Entry 2G9H (X-ray diffraction, 2.00 A resolution); this record covers chains A and C of the 4 polymer chains in the assembly.

[Chain A]
Molecule: HLA class II histocompatibility antigen, DR alpha chain
Organism: Homo sapiens
UniProtKB: P01903 (2DRA_HUMAN); residues 1-182 here correspond to UniProt positions 26-207 (UniProt number = residue number + 25)
Amino-acid sequence (182 residues; row label = number of the first residue in the row):
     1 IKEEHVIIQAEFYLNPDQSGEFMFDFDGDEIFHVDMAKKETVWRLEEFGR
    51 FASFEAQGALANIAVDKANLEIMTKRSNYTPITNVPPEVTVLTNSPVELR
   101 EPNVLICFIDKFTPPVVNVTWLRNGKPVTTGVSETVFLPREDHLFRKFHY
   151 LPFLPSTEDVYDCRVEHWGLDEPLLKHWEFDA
Disordered / not traced: 1-3, 182
UniProt features mapped onto this chain:
  - region: Glu179 to Ala182 (Connecting peptide)
  - site: Gln9 (Self- and pathogen-derived peptide antigen), Gly49 (Self-peptide antigen), Phe51 (Self- and pathogen-derived peptide antigen), Ala52 (Self-peptide antigen), Ser53 (Self- and pathogen-derived peptide antigen), Glu55 (Pathogen-derived peptide antigen), Asn62 (Self- and pathogen-derived peptide antigen), Asn69 (Pathogen-derived peptide antigen), Arg76 (Self- and pathogen-derived peptide antigen)
  - glycosylation (N-linked (GlcNAc...) asparagine): Asn78, Asn118
Disulfide bonds: Cys107-Cys163

[Chain C]
Molecule: Hemagglutinin
Notes: fragment: peptide, 306-318 residues
UniProtKB: P04664 (HEMA_IAEN6); numbering as in UniProt (aligned over 306-318)
Amino-acid sequence (13 residues; numbered 306 to 318; the number before each row is that of its first residue):
   306 PKYVKQNTLKLAT

[Interface between chain A and chain C]
Contacting residue pairs (31; chain A residue first):
  Gln9(A) - Lys310(C)
  Gln9(A) - Gln311(C)  hydrogen bond (side chain-backbone)
  Glu11(A) - Thr313(C)
  Phe22(A) - Lys310(C)
  Phe24(A) - Val309(C)
  Ile31(A) - Tyr308(C)
  Phe32(A) - Tyr308(C)  hydrophobic
  Trp43(A) - Tyr308(C)  hydrophobic
  Phe51(A) - Pro306(C)
  Ala52(A) - Pro306(C)
  Ala52(A) - Tyr308(C)  hydrophobic
  Ser53(A) - Pro306(C)  hydrogen bond (backbone-backbone)
  Ser53(A) - Lys307(C)
  Ser53(A) - Tyr308(C)  hydrogen bond (backbone-backbone)
  Phe54(A) - Tyr308(C)
  Phe54(A) - Lys310(C)
  Gly58(A) - Lys310(C)
  Asn62(A) - Lys310(C)  hydrogen bond
  Asn62(A) - Gln311(C)  hydrogen bond (side chain-backbone)
  Asn62(A) - Asn312(C)
  Asn62(A) - Thr313(C)  hydrogen bond (backbone-side chain)
  Val65(A) - Thr313(C)
  Val65(A) - Leu314(C)
  Asp66(A) - Thr313(C)  hydrogen bond
  Asn69(A) - Leu314(C)  hydrogen bond (side chain-backbone)
  Asn69(A) - Lys315(C)
  Asn69(A) - Leu316(C)  hydrogen bond (side chain-backbone)
  Ile72(A) - Leu316(C)  hydrophobic
  Ile72(A) - Ala317(C)
  Met73(A) - Leu316(C)  hydrophobic
  Arg76(A) - Ala317(C)  hydrogen bond (side chain-backbone)
Other interface residues (no listed pair), chain C (13 interface residues in all): Thr318

[Overview]
The interface between chain A and chain C involves 19 residues on one side and 13 on the other, with 10
hydrogen bonds. Polar pairs include Gln9(A)-Gln311(C), Asn62(A)-Lys310(C) and Asn62(A)-Gln311(C).
Chain A is HLA class II histocompatibility antigen, DR alpha chain (Homo sapiens) and chain C is
Hemagglutinin; the structure, Crystal Structure of Staphylococcal Enterotoxin I (SEI) in Complex with a Human
MHC class II Molecule, was determined by X-ray diffraction.
